1NX6 - chain A; structure by X-ray diffraction, 2.15 A resolution.

Chain A:
Protein: Aspartate-Semialdehyde Dehydrogenase
Organism: Haemophilus influenzae
Notes: EC 1.2.1.11
UniProt: P44801 (DHAS_HAEIN); residue numbers follow UniProt; this construct covers 1-371
Amino-acid sequence (371 residues; row label = number of the first residue in the row):
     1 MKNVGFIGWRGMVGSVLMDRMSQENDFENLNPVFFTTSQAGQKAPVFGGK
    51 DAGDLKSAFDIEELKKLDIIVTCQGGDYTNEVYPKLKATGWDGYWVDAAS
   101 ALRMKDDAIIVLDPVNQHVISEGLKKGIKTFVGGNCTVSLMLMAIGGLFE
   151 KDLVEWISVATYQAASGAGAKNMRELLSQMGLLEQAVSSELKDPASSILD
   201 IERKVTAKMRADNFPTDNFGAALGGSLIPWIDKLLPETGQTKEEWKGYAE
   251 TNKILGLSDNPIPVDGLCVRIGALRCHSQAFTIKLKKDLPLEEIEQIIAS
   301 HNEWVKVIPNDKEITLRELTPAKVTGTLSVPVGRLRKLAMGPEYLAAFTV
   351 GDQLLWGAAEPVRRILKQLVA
Unresolved in the structure: 41-54
Sequence notes: modified residue (136)
Modified / non-standard residues: C136 ((4S)-4-{[(2S)-2-amino-3-oxopropyl]sulfanyl}-L-homoserine; HTI)
Swiss-Prot annotation at these positions:
  - active site: H277 (Proton acceptor)
  - binding site (NADP(+)): R10 to V13, T37, S38, Q74, S166, Q353
  - binding site (phosphate): R103, K246
  - binding site (substrate): Q163, E243, R270
  - mutagenesis: R103 (R103K: 2-fold increase in affinity for ASA, 23-fold decrease in affinity for phosphate, and 275-fold decrease in activity ...), E243 (E243D: No change in affinity for ASA and 82-fold decrease in activity), K246 (K246R: 2-fold increase in affinity for ASA, nearly no change in affinity for phosphate, and 30-fold decrease in activity), R270 (R270K: 2-fold decrease in affinity for ASA and 825-fold decrease in activity)
From the paper describing this entry:
  - conformationally variable residues (order/disorder transition): Q39 to D54, S100, K242
  - binding site for phosphate ion: S100, R103, N135, K242, K246
  - catalytic residues: N135

Summary:
From UniProt: active-site residue H277, 9 NADP+-binding residues, phosphate-binding residues R103 and K246 and
3 substrate-binding residues. The paper reports the catalytic residue N135; a binding site for phosphate ion
at S100, R103 and N135 among others.
Chain A is Aspartate-Semialdehyde Dehydrogenase (Haemophilus influenzae); the structure, Crystal Structure of
Aspartate Semialdehyde Dehydrogenase from Haemophilus influenzae as a Tetrahedral Hemithiocetal Reaction
intermediate with ..., was determined by X-ray diffraction (same publication as 1NWC and 1NWH).
